Entry 4ELM (X-ray diffraction, 3.48 A resolution); this record covers chains A and H of the 4 polymer chains in the assembly.

[Chain A]
Name: Antigen-presenting glycoprotein CD1d1
From: Mus musculus
UniProt: P11609 (CD1D1_MOUSE); residues 1-279 here correspond to UniProt positions 19-297 (UniProt number = residue number + 18)
Chain sequence (285 residues; numbered 1 to 285; the number before each row is that of its first residue):
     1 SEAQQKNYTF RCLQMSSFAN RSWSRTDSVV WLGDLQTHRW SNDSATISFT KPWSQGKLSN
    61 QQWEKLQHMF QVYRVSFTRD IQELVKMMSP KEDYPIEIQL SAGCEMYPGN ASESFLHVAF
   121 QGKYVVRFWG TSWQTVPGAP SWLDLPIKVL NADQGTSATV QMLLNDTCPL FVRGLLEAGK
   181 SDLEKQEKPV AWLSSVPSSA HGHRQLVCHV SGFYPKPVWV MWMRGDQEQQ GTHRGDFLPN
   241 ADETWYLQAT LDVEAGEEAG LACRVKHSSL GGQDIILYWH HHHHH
Not modelled in the structure: 1-6, 109-110, 199-203, 280-285
Differences from the reference sequence: expression tag (280-285)
UniProt features mapped onto this chain:
  - binding site (a D-galactosylceramide): Asp-80, Asp-153 to Thr-156
  - glycosylation (N-linked (GlcNAc...) asparagine): Asn-7, Asn-20, Asn-42, Asn-110, Asn-165
Disulfide bonds: Cys-104/Cys-168, Cys-208/Cys-263
Covalent attachments: N-acetylglucosamine (NAG) linked to Asn-20, Asn-42, Asn-165
Small-molecule neighbours: Sphingosine-1-galactoside-3-sulfate (SGF; (2S,3R,4E)-2-amino-3-hydroxyoctadec-4-en-1-yl 3-O-sulfo-beta-D-galactopyranoside): Tyr-73, Ser-76, Phe-77, Asp-80, Ile-81, Leu-84, Val-85, Ile-98, Val-118, Phe-120, Val-126, Trp-133, Trp-142, Leu-143, Leu-150, Asp-153, Thr-156
Reported in the primary citation:
  - post-translational modification sites: Asn-165
  - mutagenesis - F10A: abolished signaling in response to Hy19.3 TCR
  - mutagenesis - D153A, D153Y: increased signaling in response to type II NKT hybridoma
  - mutagenesis - L150A: decreased signaling in response to Hy19.3 TCR
  - binding site for Sphingosine-1-galactoside-3-sulfate: Asp-153

[Chain H]
Name: Hy19.3 TCR beta chain (mouse variable domain, human constant domain)
From: Mus musculus
Chain sequence (244 residues; numbered 0 to 243; the number before each row is that of its first residue; numbering starts at 0):
     0 MGPKVLQIPS HQIIDMGQMV TLNCDPVSNH LYFYWYKQIL GQQMEFLVNF YNGKVMEKSK
    60 LFKDQFSVER PDGSYFTLKI QPTALEDSAV YFCASSFWGA YAEQFFGPGT RLTVLEDLRN
   120 VTPPKVSLFE PSKAEISHTQ KATLVCLATG FYPDHVELSW WVNGKEVHSG VCTDPQPLKE
   180 QPALNDSRYS LSSRLRVSAT FWQNPRNHFR CQVQFYGLSE NDEWTQDRAK PVTQIVSAEA
   240 WGRA
Not modelled in the structure: 0-2, 128, 147, 161-164, 206-208, 223-243
Disulfide bonds: Cys-23/Cys-92, Cys-145/Cys-210
Small-molecule neighbours: Sphingosine-1-galactoside-3-sulfate (SGF; (2S,3R,4E)-2-amino-3-hydroxyoctadec-4-en-1-yl 3-O-sulfo-beta-D-galactopyranoside): Asn-28, His-29, Ser-95, Phe-96, Trp-97, Phe-104
Reported in the primary citation:
  - mutagenesis - E102A: unchanged binding to Antigen-presenting glycoprotein CD1d1 (chain A)
  - binding site for Sphingosine-1-galactoside-3-sulfate: His-29, Phe-96, Trp-97

[Interface between chain A and chain H]
Residue-residue contacts (14):
  His-68(A) with Tyr-31(H); Tyr-50(H), hydrogen bond (backbone-side chain)
  Met-69(A) with Tyr-31(H); Trp-97(H)
  Gln-71(A) with Tyr-50(H)
  Val-72(A) with Tyr-50(H), hydrophobic; Phe-96(H); Trp-97(H), hydrophobic
  Ser-76(A) with Phe-96(H)
  Gly-155(A) with Trp-97(H); Ala-101(H)
  Thr-156(A) with Trp-97(H)
  Ala-158(A) with Tyr-100(H)
  Met-162(A) with Tyr-100(H), hydrophobic
Other interface residues (no listed pair), chain A (11 interface residues in all): Tyr-73, Thr-159
Other interface residues (no listed pair), chain H (8 interface residues in all): Met-55, Ala-99
The authors on this interface:
  - residue pairs: Met-162(A)/Tyr-100(H)
  - interface residues, chain A: Val-72(A)
  - hot spots on chain A (mutagenesis) - M69A: abolished signaling in response to Hy19.3 TCR
  - hot spots on chain H (mutagenesis) - F96A, W97A, Y100A: abolished binding to Antigen-presenting glycoprotein CD1d1 (chain A)

[Summary]
11 residues of chain A face 8 of chain H across their interface, with 1 hydrogen bond. The hydrogen-bonded
pair is His-68(A)/Tyr-50(H). The authors report a contact between Met-162(A) and Tyr-100(H). From the paper: a
binding site for Sphingosine-1-galactoside-3-sulfate at Asp-153(A) and His-29(H) among others; F96A, W97A and
Y100A of chain H abolish binding to Antigen-presenting glycoprotein CD1d1 (chain A); 9 substitutions were
tested in all.
Chain A is Antigen-presenting glycoprotein CD1d1 and chain H is Hy19.3 TCR beta chain (mouse variable domain,
human constant domain), both from Mus musculus; the structure, Crystal structure of the mouse
CD1d-lysosulfatide-Hy19.3 TCR complex, was determined by X-ray diffraction together with 4ELK from the same
study.
